Entry 4ZLA (X-ray diffraction, 1.90 A resolution); this record covers chains A and E of the 6 polymer chains in the assembly.

== Chain A (and E) ==
Molecule: Cytosol aminopeptidase
Organism: Helicobacter pylori (strain ATCC 700392 / 26695)
Notes: EC 3.4.11.1, 3.4.11.10; chain E of this document is another copy of the same molecule, construct and numbering; everything in this record applies to it too
UniProt: O25294 (AMPA_HELPY); numbering as in UniProt (aligned over 1-496)
Chain sequence (502 residues; each row starts with the number of its first residue; numbers below 1 keep their minus sign (Gly-5 is residue -5)):
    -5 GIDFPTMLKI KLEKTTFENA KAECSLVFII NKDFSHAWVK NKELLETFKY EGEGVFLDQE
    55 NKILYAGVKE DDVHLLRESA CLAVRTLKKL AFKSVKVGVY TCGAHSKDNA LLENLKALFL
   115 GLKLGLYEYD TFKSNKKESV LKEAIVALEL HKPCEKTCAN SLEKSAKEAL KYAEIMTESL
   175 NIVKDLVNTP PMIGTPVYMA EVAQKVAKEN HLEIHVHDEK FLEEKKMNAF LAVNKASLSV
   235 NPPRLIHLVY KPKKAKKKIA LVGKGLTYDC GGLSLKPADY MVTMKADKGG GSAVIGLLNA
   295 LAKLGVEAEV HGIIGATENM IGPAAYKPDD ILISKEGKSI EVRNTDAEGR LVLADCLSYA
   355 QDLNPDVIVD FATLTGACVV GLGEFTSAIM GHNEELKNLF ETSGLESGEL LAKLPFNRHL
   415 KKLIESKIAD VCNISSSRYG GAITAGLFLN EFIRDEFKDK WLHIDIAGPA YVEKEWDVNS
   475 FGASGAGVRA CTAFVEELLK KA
Unresolved in the structure: -5 to 0, 100-102, 147-154 (chain E: -5 to 0, 99-103, 148-154)
Sequence notes: expression tag (-5 to 0)
Ion coordination: Zn2+ site 1: Lys258, Asp263, Asp281, Glu342 (together with bestatin); Zn2+ site 2: Asp263, Asp340, Glu342 (together with bestatin); Na+: Ala461, Gly462, Tyr465
Small-molecule neighbours:
  - bicarbonate ion (BCT): Lys258, Asp340, Ala341, Glu342, Gly343, Arg344, Leu368
  - bestatin (BES; 2-(3-amino-2-hydroxy-4-phenyl-butyrylamino)-4-methyl-pentanoic acid): Lys258, Asp263, Lys270, Met278, Asp281, Asn338, Asp340, Ala341, Glu342, Arg344, Thr367, Leu368, Thr369, Gly370, Ala371, Ile428, Ala461
Curated features (UniProtKB/Swiss-Prot):
  - active site: Lys270, Arg344
  - binding site (Mn(2+)): Lys258, Asp263, Asp281, Asp340, Glu342

== Interface between chain A and chain E ==
Residue-residue contacts (56; chain A residue first):
  Leu69(A) - Arg412(E)
  Glu72(A) - Arg412(E)  salt bridge
  Tyr274(A) - Arg432(E)
  Ala371(A) - Val374(E)  hydrophobic
  Val373(A) - Tyr433(E)
  Val373(A) - Gly434(E)  hydrogen bond (backbone-backbone)
  Val374(A) - Ala371(E)  hydrophobic
  Val374(A) - Val374(E)  hydrophobic
  Val374(A) - Tyr433(E)
  Val374(A) - Gly434(E)  hydrogen bond (backbone-backbone)
  Val374(A) - Gly435(E)
  Gly375(A) - Gly375(E)
  Gly375(A) - Ile437(E)
  Leu376(A) - Leu414(E)
  Leu376(A) - Ile437(E)
  Gly377(A) - Tyr433(E)
  Gly377(A) - Gly434(E)
  Glu378(A) - Tyr433(E)
  Phe379(A) - His413(E)
  Phe379(A) - Leu414(E)  hydrophobic
  Thr380(A) - Asn411(E)  hydrogen bond
  Leu404(A) - Asn411(E)
  Leu404(A) - His413(E)
  Leu405(A) - Pro409(E)
  Ala406(A) - Pro409(E)
  Leu408(A) - Leu376(E)  hydrophobic
  Pro409(A) - Leu405(E)
  Pro409(A) - Ala406(E)
  Asn411(A) - Thr380(E)  hydrogen bond
  Asn411(A) - Leu404(E)
  Arg412(A) - Leu69(E)
  Arg412(A) - Glu72(E)  salt bridge
  Arg412(A) - Asp471(E)  salt bridge
  His413(A) - Phe379(E)
  His413(A) - Leu404(E)
  His413(A) - Trp470(E)
  His413(A) - Asp471(E)
  Leu414(A) - Leu376(E)
  Leu414(A) - Phe379(E)  hydrophobic
  Leu417(A) - Lys468(E)
  Arg432(A) - Asp273(E)  salt bridge
  Arg432(A) - Tyr274(E)  hydrogen bond
  Tyr433(A) - Val373(E)
  Tyr433(A) - Val374(E)
  Tyr433(A) - Gly377(E)
  Tyr433(A) - Glu378(E)
  Gly434(A) - Val373(E)  hydrogen bond (backbone-backbone)
  Gly434(A) - Val374(E)  hydrogen bond (backbone-backbone)
  Gly434(A) - Gly377(E)
  Gly435(A) - Val374(E)
  Ile437(A) - Gly375(E)
  Ile437(A) - Leu376(E)
  Lys468(A) - Leu417(E)
  Trp470(A) - His413(E)
  Asp471(A) - Arg412(E)  salt bridge
  Asp471(A) - His413(E)
Other interface residues (no listed pair), chain A (33 interface residues in all): Gly370, Lys407, Ser431
Other interface residues (no listed pair), chain E (33 interface residues in all): Lys407, Leu408, Ser431

== In short ==
The chain A/chain E interface involves 33 residues from each chain; the contacts include 7 hydrogen bonds and
5 salt bridges. Polar contacts include Glu72(A)-Arg412(E), Arg412(A)-Asp471(E) and Arg432(A)-Asp273(E). Bound
to chain A: bicarbonate ion and bestatin.
Both chains are Cytosol aminopeptidase (Helicobacter pylori (strain ATCC 700392 / 26695)). Entry 4ZLA
(Bestatin complex structure of leucine aminopeptidase from Helicobacter pylori) was determined by X-ray
diffraction together with 4ZI6 from the same study.
